PDB entry 3DLB | X-ray diffraction, 2.70 A resolution | chains A and B of the 4 polymer chains in the assembly

[Chain A (and B)]
Protein: argonaute
Source organism: Thermus thermophilus
Notes: chain B of this document is another copy of the same molecule, construct and numbering; everything in this record applies to it too
Reference sequence: Q746M7 (Q746M7_THET2); residues 1-685 here = UniProt positions 1-685
Amino-acid sequence (685 residues; row label = number of the first residue in the row):
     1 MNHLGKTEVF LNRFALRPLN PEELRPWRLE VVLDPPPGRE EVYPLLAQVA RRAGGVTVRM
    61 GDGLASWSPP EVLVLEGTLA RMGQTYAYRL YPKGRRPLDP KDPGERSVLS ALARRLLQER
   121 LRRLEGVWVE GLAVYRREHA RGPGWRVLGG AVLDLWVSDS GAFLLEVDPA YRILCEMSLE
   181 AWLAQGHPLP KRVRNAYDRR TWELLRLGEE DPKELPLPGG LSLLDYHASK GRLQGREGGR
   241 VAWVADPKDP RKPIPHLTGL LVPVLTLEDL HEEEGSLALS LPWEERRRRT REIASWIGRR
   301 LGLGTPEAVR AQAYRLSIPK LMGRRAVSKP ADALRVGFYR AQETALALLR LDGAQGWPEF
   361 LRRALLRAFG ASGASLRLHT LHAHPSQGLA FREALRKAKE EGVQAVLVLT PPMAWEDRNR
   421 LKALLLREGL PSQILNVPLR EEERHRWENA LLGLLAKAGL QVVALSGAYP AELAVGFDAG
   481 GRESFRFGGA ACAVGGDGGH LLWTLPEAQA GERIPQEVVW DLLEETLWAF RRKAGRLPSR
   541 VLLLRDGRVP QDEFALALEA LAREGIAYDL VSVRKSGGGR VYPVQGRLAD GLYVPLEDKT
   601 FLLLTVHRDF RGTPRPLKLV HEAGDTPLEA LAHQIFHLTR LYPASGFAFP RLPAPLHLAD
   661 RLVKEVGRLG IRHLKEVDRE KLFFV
Disordered / not traced: 1-2, 273-275, 643-685 (chain B: 1-5, 265-274, 355, 507-512, 607-612, 643-685)
Swiss-Prot annotation at these positions:
  - active site: D478, E512, D546, D660
  - binding site (Mn(2+)): D478, D546, D660, V685
  - mutagenesis: R172 (R172A: Reduced cleavage of target RNA; further decreased when associated with A-548), Y197 (Y197A: No change in cleavage of target RNA; when associated with 226-AHASKGA-232), Y226 to R232 (No change in cleavage of target RNA), R232 (R232A: No change in cleavage of target RNA), R418 to K422 (No cleavage of target RNA), K422 (K422A: No cleavage of target RNA), K457 (K457A: No cleavage of target RNA; when associated with 418-ANRLA-422), D478 (D478A: No cleavage of target RNA. No cleavage of tDNA, no DNA associates with TtAgo in E.coli; when associated with A-546 ...), E512 (E512A: No cleavage of tDNA), D546 (D546A: No cleavage of target RNA. No cleavage of tDNA, no DNA associates with TtAgo in E.coli; when associated with A-478 ...), R548 (R548A: Poor cleavage of target RNA), D660 (D660A: Poor cleavage of target RNA. No cleavage of tDNA)
Reported in the primary citation:
  - mutagenesis - R172A, R172A/R548A, R548A: decreased catalytic activity

[Chain A / chain B interface]
Pairs across the interface - 57 pairs, chain A then chain B:
  V32(A) - G219(B)
  L33(A) - G219(B)  hydrogen bond (backbone-backbone)
  P35(A) - G83(B)
  P36(A) - L217(B)  hydrophobic
  P36(A) - G219(B)
  P37(A) - P218(B)
  P37(A) - G219(B)
  V42(A) - P218(B)
  Q84(A) - Q84(B)
  T85(A) - Q84(B)  hydrogen bond (backbone-side chain)
  Y86(A) - Q84(B)
  P218(A) - P37(B)
  P218(A) - V42(B)
  G219(A) - V31(B)
  G219(A) - V32(B)
  G219(A) - L33(B)  hydrogen bond (backbone-backbone)
  G219(A) - P37(B)
  G220(A) - V31(B)
  G220(A) - V32(B)
  L221(A) - V32(B)  hydrophobic
  L221(A) - L33(B)
  L221(A) - P36(B)  hydrophobic
  Q387(A) - R563(B)
  L389(A) - E524(B)
  L389(A) - E564(B)  hydrogen bond (backbone-side chain)
  R392(A) - E524(B)  salt bridge
  R392(A) - E525(B)  salt bridge
  R392(A) - W528(B)
  E393(A) - W528(B)
  R396(A) - W528(B)
  R420(A) - E517(B)  salt bridge
  R427(A) - E525(B)  salt bridge
  E428(A) - W528(B)
  E507(A) - R427(B)  salt bridge
  A508(A) - A423(B)
  A508(A) - L505(B)
  Q509(A) - R420(B)  hydrogen bond
  Q509(A) - A423(B)
  Q509(A) - R427(B)
  Q509(A) - P506(B)
  A510(A) - N419(B)
  A510(A) - G489(B)
  A510(A) - L505(B)  hydrophobic
  G511(A) - E416(B)
  G511(A) - F487(B)  hydrogen bond (backbone-backbone)
  E512(A) - E416(B)  hydrogen bond (backbone-side chain)
  E512(A) - F487(B)
  R513(A) - R420(B)
  D521(A) - R420(B)  salt bridge
  E524(A) - L389(B)
  E524(A) - R392(B)  salt bridge
  E525(A) - R392(B)  salt bridge
  W528(A) - L389(B)
  W528(A) - R392(B)
  R531(A) - R396(B)
  L537(A) - L389(B)  hydrophobic
  E564(A) - L389(B)  hydrogen bond (side chain-backbone)
Also at the interface, not in a pair above, chain A (42 interface residues in all): V31, R39, G83, L217, Y226, G388, L527
Also at the interface, not in a pair above, chain B (41 interface residues in all): D34, P35, G38, R39, G220, L221, Y226, Q387, G388, E393, G488, W520

[In short]
Chain A and chain B form an interface of 42 and 41 residues respectively; the contacts include 8 hydrogen
bonds and 8 salt bridges. Polar pairs include R392(A)-E524(B), R392(A)-E525(B) and R420(A)-E517(B). From the
paper: R172A, R172A/R548A and R548A of chain A reduce catalytic activity.
Chain A and chain B are both argonaute (Thermus thermophilus); the structure, Crystal structure of the
guide-strand-containing Argonaute protein silencing complex, was determined by X-ray diffraction together with
3DLH from the same study.
